Entry 7V89 (electron microscopy, 2.80 A resolution); this record covers chains B and C of the 6 polymer chains in the assembly.

# Chain B (and C)
Molecule: Spike glycoprotein
Organism: Severe acute respiratory syndrome coronavirus 2
Notes: chain C of this document is another copy of the same molecule, construct and numbering; everything in this record applies to it too
Reference sequence: P0DTC2 (SPIKE_SARS2); aligned to UniProt positions 1-1206 over residues 1-1206 (the alignment contains insertions or deletions, so no single offset holds)
Chain sequence (1281 residues; each row starts with the number of its first residue):
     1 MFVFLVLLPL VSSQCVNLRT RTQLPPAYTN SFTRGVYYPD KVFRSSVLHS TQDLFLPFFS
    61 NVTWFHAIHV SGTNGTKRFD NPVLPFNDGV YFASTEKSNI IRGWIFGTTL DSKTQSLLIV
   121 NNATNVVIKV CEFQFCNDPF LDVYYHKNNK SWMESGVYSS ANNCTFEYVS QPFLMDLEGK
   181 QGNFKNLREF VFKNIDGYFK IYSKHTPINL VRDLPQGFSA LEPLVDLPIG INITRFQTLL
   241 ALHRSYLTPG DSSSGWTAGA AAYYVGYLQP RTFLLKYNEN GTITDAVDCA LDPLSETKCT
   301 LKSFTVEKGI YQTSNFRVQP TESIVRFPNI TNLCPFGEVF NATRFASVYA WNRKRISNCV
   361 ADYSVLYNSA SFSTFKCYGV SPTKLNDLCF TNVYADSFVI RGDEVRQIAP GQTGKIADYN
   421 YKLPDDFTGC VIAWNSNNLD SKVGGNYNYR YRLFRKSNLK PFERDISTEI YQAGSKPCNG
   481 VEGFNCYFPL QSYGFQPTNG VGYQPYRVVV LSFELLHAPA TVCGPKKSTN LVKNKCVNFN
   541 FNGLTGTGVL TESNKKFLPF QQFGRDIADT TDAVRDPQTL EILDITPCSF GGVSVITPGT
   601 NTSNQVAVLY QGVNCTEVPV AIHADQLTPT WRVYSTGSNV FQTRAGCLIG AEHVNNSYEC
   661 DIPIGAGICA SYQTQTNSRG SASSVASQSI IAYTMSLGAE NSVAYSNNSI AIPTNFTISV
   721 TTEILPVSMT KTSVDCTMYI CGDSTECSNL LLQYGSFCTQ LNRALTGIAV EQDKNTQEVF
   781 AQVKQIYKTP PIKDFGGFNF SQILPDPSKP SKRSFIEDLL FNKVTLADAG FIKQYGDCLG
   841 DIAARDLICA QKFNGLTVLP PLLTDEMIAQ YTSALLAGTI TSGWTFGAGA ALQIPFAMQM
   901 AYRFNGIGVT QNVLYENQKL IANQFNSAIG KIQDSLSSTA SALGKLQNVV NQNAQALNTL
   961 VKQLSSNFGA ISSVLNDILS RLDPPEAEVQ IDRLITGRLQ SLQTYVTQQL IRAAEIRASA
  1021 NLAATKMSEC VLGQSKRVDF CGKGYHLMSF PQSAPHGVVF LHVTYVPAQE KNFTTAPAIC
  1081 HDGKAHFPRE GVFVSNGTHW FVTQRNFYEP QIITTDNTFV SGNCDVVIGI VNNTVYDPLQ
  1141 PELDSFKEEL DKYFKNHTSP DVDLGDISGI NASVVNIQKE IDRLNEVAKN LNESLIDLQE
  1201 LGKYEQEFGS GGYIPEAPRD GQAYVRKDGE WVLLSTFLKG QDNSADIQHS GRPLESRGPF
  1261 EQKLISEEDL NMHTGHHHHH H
Not modelled in the structure: 1-13, 67-80, 145-153, 175-184, 246-259, 620-634, 674-688, 826-852, 1145-1281
Sequence notes: variant R19 (Thr in P0DTC2), D142 (Gly in P0DTC2), G156 (Glu in P0DTC2), R450 (Leu452 in P0DTC2), K476 (Thr478 in P0DTC2), G612 (Asp614 in P0DTC2), N948 (Asp950 in P0DTC2); engineered mutation R679 (Pro681 in P0DTC2), G680 (Arg682 in P0DTC2), S681 (Arg683 in P0DTC2), S683 (Arg685 in P0DTC2), P984 (Lys986 in P0DTC2), P985 (Val987 in P0DTC2); expression tag (1207-1281)
Disulfides: C15-C136, C131-C164, C289-C299, C334-C359, C377-C430, C389-C523, C478-C486, C536-C588, C660-C669, C736-C758, C741-C747, C1030-C1041, C1080-C1124
Covalent attachments: N-acetylglucosamine (NAG) linked to N61, N122, N163, N232, N280, N329, N341, N601, N614, N655, N707, N715, N799, N1072, N1096, N1132
Curated features (UniProtKB/Swiss-Prot):
  - glycosylation: N17 (N-linked (GlcNAc...) (complex) asparagine), N61 (N-linked (GlcNAc...) (hybrid) asparagine), N74 (N-linked (GlcNAc...) (complex) asparagine), N122 (N-linked (GlcNAc...) (hybrid) asparagine), N149 (N-linked (GlcNAc...) (complex) asparagine), T676 (O-linked (GlcNAc...) threonine)

# Chain B / chain C interface
Residue-residue contacts (107; chain B residue first):
  N315(B) - D735(C)  hydrogen bond
  R317(B) - M738(C)
  R355(B) - T165(C)  hydrogen bond (side chain-backbone)
  P519(B) - Y198(C)  hydrophobic
  P519(B) - P228(C)
  K556(B) - F43(C)
  F557(B) - F43(C)  hydrophobic
  L558(B) - N280(C)
  L558(B) - T282(C)
  F560(B) - Y38(C)  hydrophobic
  F560(B) - K41(C)
  F560(B) - E222(C)
  F560(B) - P223(C)
  Q561(B) - K41(C)
  Q561(B) - V42(C)
  Q561(B) - F43(C)
  Q562(B) - K41(C)  hydrogen bond (backbone-backbone)
  F563(B) - K41(C)
  F563(B) - V42(C)
  F563(B) - F43(C)  hydrogen bond (backbone-backbone)
  G564(B) - F43(C)
  R565(B) - V42(C)
  R565(B) - F43(C)  hydrogen bond (backbone-backbone)
  R565(B) - R44(C)
  F590(B) - M738(C)  hydrophobic
  F590(B) - F853(C)  hydrophobic
  F590(B) - G855(C)
  P663(B) - L862(C)  hydrophobic
  G665(B) - L862(C)
  A666(B) - P861(C)  hydrogen bond (backbone-backbone)
  A666(B) - L862(C)
  G667(B) - L862(C)  hydrogen bond (backbone-backbone)
  G667(B) - M867(C)
  M695(B) - L862(C)  hydrophobic
  M695(B) - L863(C)  hydrophobic
  L697(B) - M867(C)
  L697(B) - Q870(C)
  L697(B) - Y871(C)
  A699(B) - Q785(C)
  A699(B) - I786(C)  hydrogen bond (backbone-backbone)
  E700(B) - I786(C)
  E700(B) - K788(C)  salt bridge
  N701(B) - Q785(C)  hydrogen bond
  N701(B) - I786(C)  hydrogen bond (backbone-backbone)
  N701(B) - Y787(C)
  N701(B) - K788(C)  hydrogen bond (backbone-backbone)
  S702(B) - K788(C)
  V703(B) - T881(C)
  A704(B) - Q893(C)
  Y705(B) - P790(C)  hydrophobic
  Y705(B) - D794(C)
  Y705(B) - F795(C)
  Y705(B) - T881(C)
  Y705(B) - I894(C)
  Y705(B) - P895(C)
  Y705(B) - F896(C)  hydrogen bond (side chain-backbone)
  S706(B) - P895(C)
  N707(B) - D794(C)
  N707(B) - P895(C)
  S709(B) - Q893(C)
  S709(B) - P895(C)
  I710(B) - Q893(C)
  I710(B) - I894(C)  hydrophobic
  I710(B) - P895(C)
  I710(B) - M898(C)  hydrophobic
  A711(B) - L892(C)  hydrophobic
  A711(B) - Q893(C)
  P713(B) - L892(C)  hydrophobic
  Q955(B) - R763(C)
  T959(B) - S756(C)
  T959(B) - Q760(C)
  Q963(B) - Y754(C)
  Q963(B) - S756(C)  hydrogen bond (side chain-backbone)
  S966(B) - Q753(C)
  S966(B) - G755(C)
  N967(B) - Q753(C)
  F968(B) - Q753(C)  hydrogen bond (backbone-backbone)
  G969(B) - Q753(C)
  R993(B) - D992(C)  salt bridge
  Q1000(B) - Q1000(C)  hydrogen bond
  T1004(B) - Q1003(C)
  Q1008(B) - L1010(C)
  I1011(B) - I1011(C)  hydrophobic
  E1015(B) - R1017(C)
  R1037(B) - E1029(C)  salt bridge
  R1037(B) - R1037(C)
  V1038(B) - S1028(C)  hydrogen bond (backbone-side chain)
  V1038(B) - E1029(C)
  D1039(B) - S1028(C)
  K1043(B) - K784(C)
  K1043(B) - G887(C)  hydrogen bond (side chain-backbone)
  K1043(B) - A888(C)  hydrogen bond (side chain-backbone)
  G1044(B) - A888(C)
  E1070(B) - A890(C)
  E1070(B) - L892(C)
  N1072(B) - Q893(C)  hydrogen bond
  T1075(B) - M898(C)
  P1077(B) - Y915(C)  hydrophobic
  F1087(B) - Y915(C)  hydrophobic
  P1088(B) - Q911(C)  hydrogen bond (backbone-side chain)
  V1092(B) - Y902(C)
  R1105(B) - Y902(C)  hydrogen bond
  R1105(B) - N905(C)
  S1121(B) - N912(C)  hydrogen bond
  S1121(B) - E916(C)
  L1139(B) - E1142(C)
  Q1140(B) - E1142(C)
Other interface residues (no listed pair), chain B (77 interface residues in all): N358, D566, A568, D569, Q611, A645, I668, T694, G698, Y1045, A1076, G1091, V1126, V1127, I1128
Other interface residues (no listed pair), chain C (79 interface residues in all): D40, V47, C164, F166, G197, G230, G281, D743, L859, P860, W884, F886, G889, Q918, K919, K962, T1025

# Summary
77 residues of chain B and 79 residues of chain C are in contact; the contacts include 22 hydrogen bonds and 3
salt bridges. Polar contacts include E700(B)-K788(C), R993(B)-D992(C) and R1037(B)-E1029(C).
Chain B and chain C are both Spike glycoprotein (Severe acute respiratory syndrome coronavirus 2); the
structure, Cryo-EM structure of SARS-CoV-2 S-Delta variant (B.1.617.2) in complex with Angiotensin-converting
enzyme 2 (ACE2) ectodomain, three ..., was determined by electron microscopy.
